PDB entry 7UOJ | electron microscopy, 4.02 A resolution (low resolution: residue-level contacts below are approximate; hydrogen-bond / salt-bridge calls are withheld) | chains I and m of the 18 polymer chains in the assembly

== Chain I ==
Molecule: Envelope glycoprotein gp120
Source organism: Human immunodeficiency virus 1
UniProt: Q2N0S6 (Q2N0S6_9HIV1); the construct lacks a stretch of the UniProt sequence and is renumbered around it, so the offset changes along the chain: 31-141 = UniProt 30-140; 150-185 = UniProt 141-176; 188-309 = UniProt 187-308; 312-321 = UniProt 309-318; 2 more segments
Chain sequence (481 residues; numbered 31 to 513 plus 11 insertion-coded residues; 13 numbers in that range are skipped by the numbering (no residue carries them; nothing is unmodelled there); the number before each row is that of its first residue; a row labelled like 185A-185J holds insertion residues (185A, then the next letters in order)):
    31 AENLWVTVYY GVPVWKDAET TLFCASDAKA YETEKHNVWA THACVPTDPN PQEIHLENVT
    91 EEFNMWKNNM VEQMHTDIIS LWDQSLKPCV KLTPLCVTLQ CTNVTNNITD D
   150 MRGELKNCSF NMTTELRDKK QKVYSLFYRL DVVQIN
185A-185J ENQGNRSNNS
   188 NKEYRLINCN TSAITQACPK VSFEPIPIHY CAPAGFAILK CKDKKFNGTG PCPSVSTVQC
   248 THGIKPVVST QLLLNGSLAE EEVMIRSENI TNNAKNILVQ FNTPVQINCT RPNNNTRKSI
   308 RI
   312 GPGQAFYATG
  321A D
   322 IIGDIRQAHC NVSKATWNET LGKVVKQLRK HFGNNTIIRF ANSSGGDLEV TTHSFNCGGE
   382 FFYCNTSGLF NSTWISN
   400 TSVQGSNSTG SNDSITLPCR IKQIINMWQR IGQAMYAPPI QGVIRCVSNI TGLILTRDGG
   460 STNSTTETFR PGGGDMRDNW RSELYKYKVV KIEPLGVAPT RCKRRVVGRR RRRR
Disordered / not traced: 185A-185J, 400-410, 506-513
Sequence notes: engineered mutation Asn-332 (Thr330 in Q2N0S6), Cys-501 (Ala498 in Q2N0S6); expression tag (509-513)
Disulfides: Cys-54/Cys-74, Cys-119/Cys-205, Cys-126/Cys-196, Cys-131/Cys-157, Cys-218/Cys-247, Cys-228/Cys-239, Cys-296/Cys-331, Cys-378/Cys-445, Cys-385/Cys-418
Covalently attached groups: N-acetylglucosamine (NAG) linked to Asn-88, Asn-133, Asn-156, Asn-160, Asn-197, Asn-234, Asn-262, Asn-276, Asn-295, Asn-301, Asn-339, Asn-363, Asn-386, Asn-392, Asn-448; glycan linked to Asn-332

== Chain m ==
Molecule: PGT121 Fab light chain
Source organism: Homo sapiens
Notes: antibody fragment or engineered binder
Chain sequence (213 residues; numbered 6 to 212 plus 6 insertion-coded residues; the number before each row is that of its first residue; a row labelled like 67A-67C holds insertion residues (67A, then the next letters in order)):
     6 QVQIDISVAP GETARISCGE KSLGSRAVQW YQHRAGQAPS LIIYNNQDRP SGIPERFSGS
    66 PD
67A-67C SPF
    68 GTTATLTITS VEAGDEADYY CHIWDSRV
95A-95C PTK
    96 WVFGGGTTLT VLGQPKAAPS VTLFPPSSEE LQANKATLVC LISDFYPGAV TVAWKADSSP
   156 VKAGVETTTP SKQSNNKYAA SSYLSLTPEQ WKSHKSYSCQ VTHEGSTVEK TVAPTEC
Disordered / not traced: 108-212
Disulfides: Cys-23/Cys-88

== Interface between chain I and chain m ==
Pairs across the interface (13; chain I residue first):
  Thr-135(I) with Arg-94(m); Val-95(m); Pro-95A(m)
  Asn-136(I) with Arg-94(m)
  Asn-137(I) with Ser-93(m); Arg-94(m)
  Asp-321A(I) with Leu-28(m)
  Ile-322(I) with Arg-94(m)
  Ile-323(I) with Phe-67C(m)
  Gly-324(I) with Leu-28(m); Gly-29(m); Arg-94(m)
  Ile-326(I) with Arg-94(m)

== Summary ==
Chain I and chain m form an interface of 8 and 7 residues respectively. Covalently linked N-acetylglucosamine:
at Asn-88(I), Asn-133(I), Asn-156(I), Asn-160(I), Asn-197(I) and Asn-234(I) and 9 more.
Chain I is Envelope glycoprotein gp120 (Human immunodeficiency virus 1) and chain m is PGT121 Fab light chain
(Homo sapiens); the structure, The CryoEM structure of N49-P9.6-FR3 and PGT121 Fabs in complex with BG505
SOSIP.664, was determined by electron microscopy.
